Entry 8V9L (electron microscopy, 3.00 A resolution); this record covers chains A and S of the 59 polymer chains in the assembly.

# Chain A
Molecule: 23S Ribosomal RNA
Organism: Mycolicibacterium smegmatis MC2 155
Sequence (3164 nucleotides; each row starts with the number of its first residue; numbers below 1 keep their minus sign (U-2 is residue -2)):
    -2 UUGUAAGUGU UUAAGGGCGC AUGGUGGAUG CCUUGGCACU GGGAGCCGAU GAAGGACGUA
    58 GGAGGCUGCG AUAAGCCUCG GGGAGCUGUC AACCGAGCGU UGAUCCGAGG AUGUCCGAAU
   118 GGGGAAACCC GGCACGAGUG AUGUCGUGUC ACCAGGCGCU GAAUAUAUAG GCGUCUGGGG
   178 GGAACGCGGG GAAGUGAAAC AUCUCAGUAC CCGUAGGAAG AGAAAACAAA AUGUGAUUCC
   238 GUGAGUAGUG GCGAGCGAAA GCGGAGGAUG GCUAAACCGU AUGCAUGUGA UACCGGGUAG
   298 GGGUUGUGUG UGCGGGGUUG UGGGACCUAU CUUUCCGGCU CUACCUGGCU GGAGGGCAGU
   358 GAGAAAAUGU UGUGGUUAGC GGAAAUGGCU UGGGAUGGCC UGCCGUAGAC GGUGAGAGCC
   418 CGGUACGUGA AAACCCGACG UCUGUCUUGA UGGUGUUCCC GAGUAGCAGC GGGCCCGUGG
   478 AAUCUGCUGU GAAUCUGCCG GGACCACCCG GUAAGCCUGA AUACUUCCCA GUGACCGAUA
   538 GCGGAUUAGU ACCGUGAGGG AAUGGUGAAA AGUACCCCGG GAGGGGAGUG AAAGAGUACC
   598 UGAAACCGUG CGCUUACAAU CCGUCAGAGC CCUCGACGUG UCGUGGGGUG AUGGCGUGCC
   658 UUUUGAAGAA UGAGCCUGCG AGUCAGGGAC AUGUCGCGAG GUUAACCCGG GUGGGGUAGC
   718 CGCAGCGAAA GCGAGUCUGA AUAGGGCGUA UCCACACAAG AGUGUGUGGU GUAGUGGUGU
   778 GUUCUGGACC CGAAGCGGAG UGAUCUACCC AUGGCCAGGG UGAAGCGCGG GUAAGACCGC
   838 GUGGAGGCCC GAACCCACUU AGGUUGAAGA CUGAGGGGAU GAGCUGUGGG UAGGGGUGAA
   898 AGGCCAAUCA AACUCCGUGA UAGCUGGUUC UCCCCGAAAU GCAUUUAGGU GCAGCGUCGC
   958 AUGUUUCUUG CCGGAGGUAG AGCUACUGGA UGGCCGAUGG GCCCCACAGG GUUACUGACG
  1018 UCAGCCAAAC UCCGAAUGCC GGUAAGUCCA AGAGUGCGGC AGUGGGACGG CGGGGGAUAA
  1078 GCUCCGUGCG UCGAGAGGGA AACAGCCCAG AUCGCCGGCU AAGGCCCCUA AGCGUGUGCU
  1138 AAGUGGAAAA GGAUGUGCAG UCGCGAAGAC AACCAGGAGG UUGGCUUAGA AGCAGCCACC
  1198 CUUGAAAGAG UGCGUAAUAG CUCACUGGUC AAGUGAUUGU GCGCCGAUAA UGUAGCGGGG
  1258 CUCAAGCACA CCGCCGAAGC CGCGGCAGCC AACGUGUUGG CUGGGUAGGG GAGCGUCCUG
  1318 CAUCCGGUGA AGCCGCCGAG UGAUCGAGUG GUGGAGGGUG UGGGAGUGAG AAUGCAGGCA
  1378 UGAGUAGCGA UUAGGCAAGU GAGAACCUUG CCCGCCGAAA GACCAAGGGU UCCUGGGCCA
  1438 GGCCAGUCCG CCCAGGGUGA GUCGGGACCU AAGGCGAGGC CGACAGGCGU AGUCGAUGGA
  1498 CAACGGGUUG AUAUUCCCGU ACCCGUGUAU GUGCGUCCAU GAUGAAUCAG CGGUACUAAC
  1558 CAUCCAAAAC CACCGUGACC GCACCUUUCG GGGUGUGGCG UUGGUGGGGC UGCAUGGGAC
  1618 CUUCGUUGGU AGUAGUCAAG CGAUGGGGUG ACGCAGGAAG GUAGCCGUAC CGGUCAGUGG
  1678 UAAUACCGGG GUAAGCCUGU AGGGAGUCAG AUAGGUAAAU CCGUCUGGCA UAUAUCCUGA
  1738 GAGGUGAUGC AUAGCCGAGU GAGGCGAAUU CGGUGAUCCU AUGCUGCCGA GAAAAGCCUC
  1798 UAGCGAGGAC AUACACGGCC CGUACCCCAA ACCAACACAG GUGGUCAGGU AGAGAAUACU
  1858 AAGGCGUACG AGUGAACUAU GGUUAAGGAA CUCGGCAAAA UGCCCCCGUA ACUUCGGGAG
  1918 AAGGGGGACC CACAUGGCGU GUAAGCCUUU ACGGCCCAAG CGUGAGUGGG UGGCACAAAC
  1978 CAGUGAGAAG CGACUGUUUA CUAAAAACAC AGGUCCGUGC GAAGUCGCAA GACGAUGUAU
  2038 ACGGACUGAC GCCUGCCCGG UGCUGGAAGG UUAAGAGGAC CCGUUAACUC CCUUUGGGGG
  2098 UGAAGCGGAG AAUUUAAGCC CCAGUAAACG GCGGUGGUAA CUAUAACCAU CCUAAGGUAG
  2158 CGAAAUUCCU UGUCGGGUAA GUUCCGACCU GCACGAAUGG CGUAACGACU UCUCAACUGU
  2218 CUCAACCAUA GACUCGGCGA AAUUGCACUA CGAGUAAAGA UGCUCGUUAC GCGCGGCAGG
  2278 ACGAAAAGAC CCCGGGACCU UCACUACAAC UUGGUAUUGG UGCUCGAUAC GGUUUGUGUA
  2338 GGAUAGGUGG GAGACUGUGA AGCUCACACG CCAGUGUGGG UGGAGUCGUU GUUGAAAUAC
  2398 CACUCUGAUC GUAUUGGGCC UCUAACCUCG GACCGUAUAU CCGGUUCAGG GACAGUGCCU
  2458 GGUGGGUAGU UUAACUGGGG CGGUUGCCUC CUAAAAUGUA ACGGAGGCGC CCAAAGGUUC
  2518 CCUCAACCUG GACGGCAAUC AGGUGUUGAG UGUAAGUGCA CAAGGGAGCU UGACUGCGAG
  2578 ACGGACAUGU CGAGCAGGGA CGAAAGUCGG GACUAGUGAU CCGGCACCUC UGAGUGGAAG
  2638 GGGUGUCGCU CAACGGAUAA AAGGUACCCC GGGGAUAACA GGCUGAUCUU CCCCAAGAGU
  2698 CCAUAUCGAC GGGAUGGUUU GGCACCUCGA UGUCGGCUCG UCGCAUCCUG GGGCUGGAGC
  2758 AGGUCCCAAG GGUUGGGCUG UUCGCCCAUU AAAGCGGCAC GCGAGCUGGG UUUAGAACGU
  2818 CGUGAGACAG UUCGGUCUCU AUCCGCCGCG CGCGUCAGAA GCUUGAGGAA ACCUGUCCCU
  2878 AGUACGAGAG GACCGGGACG GACGAACCUC UGGUAUACCA GUUGUCCCAC CAGGGGCACG
  2938 GCUGGAUAGC CACGUUCGGA CAGGAUAACC GCUGAAAGCA UCUAAGCGGG AAACCUCUUC
  2998 CAAGACCAGG CUUCUCACCC UCUAGGAGGG AUAAGGCCCC CCGCAGACCA CGGGAUUGAU
  3058 AGACCAGACC UGGAAGCCUA GUAAUAGGUG CAGGGAACUG GCACUAACCG GCCGAAAACU
  3118 UACAACACCC CAUAAUCGUU GUAAGAAGAA AACAUUGACG CACC
Not modelled in the structure: -2 to 1, 1563-1608, 3121-3161

# Chain S
Name: Large ribosomal subunit protein bL20
Organism: Mycolicibacterium smegmatis MC2 155
UniProtKB: A0QYU6 (RL20_MYCS2); residues 1-129 here = UniProt positions 1-129
Sequence (129 residues; each row starts with the number of its first residue):
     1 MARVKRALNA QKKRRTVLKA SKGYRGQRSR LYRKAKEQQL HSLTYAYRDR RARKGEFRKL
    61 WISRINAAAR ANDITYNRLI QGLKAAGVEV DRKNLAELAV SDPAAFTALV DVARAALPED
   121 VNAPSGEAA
Not modelled in the structure: 1, 126-129

# Interface between chain A and chain S
Pairs across the interface (151):
  G14(A) with Arg25(S), hydrogen bond to the sugar
  C15(A) with Gly23(S), phosphate contact; Tyr24(S), sugar contact; Gly26(S), hydrogen bond to the phosphate; Arg30(S), salt bridge to the phosphate
  G16(A) with Lys22(S), phosphate contact; Gly23(S), hydrogen bond to the phosphate
  C17(A) with Lys22(S), salt bridge to the phosphate
  U26(A) with Lys5(S), salt bridge to the phosphate; Ala7(S), sugar contact
  G27(A) with Lys5(S), phosphate contact
  C532(A) with Ala2(S), phosphate contact
  C533(A) with Ala2(S), hydrogen bond to the phosphate; Arg3(S), hydrogen bond to the phosphate
  G534(A) with Arg3(S), salt bridge to the phosphate
  A537(A) with Arg3(S), sugar contact
  A602(A) with Leu31(S), phosphate contact
  C619(A) with Arg25(S), sugar contact; Arg28(S), hydrogen bond to the base; Gln38(S), hydrogen bond to the phosphate; Tyr45(S), phosphate contact
  G620(A) with Tyr24(S), phosphate contact; Arg25(S), hydrogen bond to the phosphate; Arg28(S), phosphate contact; Gln38(S), sugar contact; Ser42(S), hydrogen bond to the sugar; Tyr45(S), base contact; Arg48(S), base contact
  U621(A) with Tyr24(S), hydrogen bond to the phosphate; Ser42(S), sugar contact; Tyr45(S), hydrogen bond to the sugar; Ala46(S), phosphate contact; Asp49(S), hydrogen bond to the sugar
  C622(A) with Asp49(S), sugar contact; Arg53(S), phosphate contact
  A623(A) with Phe57(S), sugar contact
  G651(A) with Asp49(S), hydrogen bond to the base; Glu56(S), sugar contact
  C652(A) with Arg48(S), hydrogen bond to the base
  G653(A) with Tyr45(S), hydrogen bond to the sugar; Arg48(S), hydrogen bond to the sugar
  G655(A) with Glu37(S), hydrogen bond to the base; His41(S), hydrogen bond to the sugar
  C656(A) with Glu37(S), sugar contact; His41(S), phosphate contact
  A670(A) with Arg33(S), sugar contact
  C672(A) with Leu31(S), sugar contact; Arg33(S), salt bridge to the phosphate; Lys34(S), salt bridge to the phosphate
  C673(A) with Leu31(S), phosphate contact; Arg33(S), salt bridge to the phosphate
  U674(A) with Arg14(S), salt bridge to the phosphate
  G675(A) with Ala7(S), phosphate contact; Gln11(S), phosphate contact; Arg14(S), salt bridge to the phosphate
  C676(A) with Lys5(S), phosphate contact; Arg6(S), salt bridge to the phosphate
  G677(A) with Arg6(S), salt bridge to the phosphate
  A1108(A) with Tyr47(S), sugar contact; Arg51(S), sugar contact
  C1110(A) with Tyr47(S), hydrogen bond to the phosphate; Arg51(S), salt bridge to the phosphate
  G1111(A) with Arg50(S), salt bridge to the phosphate; Arg51(S), salt bridge to the phosphate
  C1112(A) with Arg50(S), phosphate contact; Arg53(S), salt bridge to the phosphate; Lys54(S), salt bridge to the phosphate
  C1113(A) with Arg53(S), salt bridge to the phosphate; Lys54(S), salt bridge to the phosphate; Phe57(S), stacking on the base; Trp61(S), phosphate contact; Lys93(S), phosphate contact
  G1114(A) with Asp91(S), phosphate contact; Lys93(S), salt bridge to the phosphate
  G1115(A) with Arg58(S), salt bridge to the phosphate; Asp91(S), phosphate contact; Arg92(S), salt bridge to the phosphate
  C1116(A) with Arg58(S), salt bridge to the phosphate; Lys84(S), salt bridge to the phosphate; Arg92(S), salt bridge to the phosphate
  A1127(A) with Lys59(S), sugar contact; Ile62(S), sugar contact; Ser63(S), sugar contact
  A1128(A) with Ile62(S), sugar contact; Asn66(S), hydrogen bond to the phosphate; Tyr76(S), sugar contact
  G1129(A) with Asn66(S), hydrogen bond to the phosphate; Arg70(S), salt bridge to the phosphate; Thr75(S), phosphate contact; Tyr76(S), phosphate contact; Asn77(S), phosphate contact; Arg78(S), base contact
  C1130(A) with Arg70(S), salt bridge to the phosphate
  G1131(A) with Asn122(S), hydrogen bond to the base
  U1132(A) with Asn122(S), sugar contact
  C1268(A) with Asn122(S), hydrogen bond to the sugar; Ala123(S), hydrogen bond to the sugar; Pro124(S), sugar contact
  C1269(A) with Arg78(S), hydrogen bond to the base; Val121(S), hydrogen bond to the sugar; Asn122(S), sugar contact; Ala123(S), sugar contact; Pro124(S), phosphate contact; Ser125(S), phosphate contact
  G1270(A) with Asn77(S), hydrogen bond to the sugar; Arg78(S), hydrogen bond to the sugar; Gln81(S), phosphate contact
  C1271(A) with Tyr76(S), sugar contact; Asn77(S), sugar contact; Ile80(S), sugar contact; Lys84(S), salt bridge to the phosphate
  C1272(A) with Arg58(S), salt bridge to the phosphate; Ile62(S), phosphate contact; Tyr76(S), hydrogen bond to the phosphate; Arg92(S), salt bridge to the phosphate
  G1273(A) with Arg58(S), salt bridge to the phosphate
  A1275(A) with Tyr47(S), base contact; Arg48(S), base contact; Arg51(S), hydrogen bond to the sugar
  G1312(A) with Asn9(S), hydrogen bond to the sugar; Lys12(S), hydrogen bond to the sugar
  U1313(A) with Val4(S), base contact; Leu8(S), phosphate contact; Asn9(S), sugar contact; Lys12(S), sugar contact
  C1314(A) with Arg3(S), sugar contact; Val4(S), sugar contact
  C1330(A) with Leu8(S), phosphate contact; Arg15(S), salt bridge to the phosphate
  C1331(A) with Arg15(S), salt bridge to the phosphate
  C1333(A) with Lys19(S), salt bridge to the phosphate
  U1341(A) with Lys13(S), phosphate contact
  C1342(A) with Lys12(S), salt bridge to the phosphate
  G1361(A) with Ala2(S), base contact
  G1363(A) with Ala2(S), hydrogen bond to the phosphate; Arg3(S), sugar contact; Val4(S), sugar contact
  G1365(A) with Arg6(S), sugar contact; Asn9(S), hydrogen bond to the base
  A1366(A) with Arg6(S), salt bridge to the phosphate; Ala10(S), phosphate contact; Lys13(S), salt bridge to the phosphate
  G1367(A) with Arg33(S), sugar contact; Lys36(S), base contact; Glu37(S), hydrogen bond to the base
  G2242(A) with Lys34(S), hydrogen bond to the sugar
  C2243(A) with Gln27(S), phosphate contact; Arg28(S), hydrogen bond to the sugar
  A2244(A) with Gly26(S), phosphate contact; Gln27(S), hydrogen bond to the phosphate
  C2245(A) with Arg25(S), salt bridge to the phosphate
Interface residues without a listed pair, chain A (78 interface residues in all): G13, C603, C618, U646, G671, C927, U1126, A1274, C1315, G1329, A1362, U1364
Interface residues without a listed pair, chain S (68 interface residues in all): Ser29, Tyr32, Leu40, Gly55

# In short
The interface between chain A and chain S involves 78 residues on one side and 68 on the other; the contacts
include 38 hydrogen bonds, 37 salt bridges and 1 aromatic stacking contact. Among the polar pairs are
C619(A)-Arg28(S), G651(A)-Asp49(S) and C652(A)-Arg48(S).
Chain A is 23S Ribosomal RNA and chain S is Large ribosomal subunit protein bL20, both from Mycolicibacterium
smegmatis MC2 155; the structure, Cryo-EM structure of the Mycobacterium smegmatis 70S ribosome in complex
with hibernation factor Msmeg1130 (Balon) and ..., was determined by electron microscopy together with 8V9J
and 8V9K from the same study.
